PDB entry 3SFY | X-ray diffraction, 2.10 A resolution | chains A and B

# Chain A
Name: Cryptococcus neoformans protein farnesyltransferase alpha subunit
Organism: Cryptococcus neoformans
Chain sequence (349 residues; each row starts with the number of its first residue; numbers below 1 keep their minus sign (Met-12 is residue -12)):
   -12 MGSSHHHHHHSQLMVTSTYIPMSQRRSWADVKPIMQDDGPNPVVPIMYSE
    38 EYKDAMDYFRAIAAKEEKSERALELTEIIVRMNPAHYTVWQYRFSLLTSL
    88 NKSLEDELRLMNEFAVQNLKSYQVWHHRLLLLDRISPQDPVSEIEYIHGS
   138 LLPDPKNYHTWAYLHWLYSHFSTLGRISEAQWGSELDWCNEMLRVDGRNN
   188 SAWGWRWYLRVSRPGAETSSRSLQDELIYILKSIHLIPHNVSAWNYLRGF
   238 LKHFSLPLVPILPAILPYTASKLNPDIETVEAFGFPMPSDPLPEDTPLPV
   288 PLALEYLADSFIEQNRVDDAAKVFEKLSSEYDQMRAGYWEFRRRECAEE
Disordered / not traced: -12 to 4, 258-271, 277, 335-336
Residues lining bound ligands:
  - 3FX ((2R)-3-(cyclohexylamino)-2-hydroxypropane-1-sulfonic acid): Phe46, Arg47, Ala50, Ala51, Thr75
  - 3FY (N-(2-{(4-bromophenyl)[(1-methyl-1H-imidazol-5-yl)methyl]amino}ethyl)-1-methyl-N-(2-methylbenzyl)-1H-imidazole-4-sulfonamide): Lys107, Ser108, Tyr109, His146
  - fpp analog (FII; [(3,7,11-trimethyl-dodeca-2,6,10-trienyloxycarbamoyl)-methyl]-phosphonic acid): Tyr109, Tyr145, His146

# Chain B
Name: Cryptococcus neoformans protein farnesyltransferase beta subunit
Organism: Cryptococcus neoformans
Chain sequence (520 residues; row label = number of the first residue in the row):
     1 MATEFTPSVYSLVSKPLPSNSRPSATLDEQAETEDLISQLFDLTADPNAL
    51 VSEHGKRYSGLRKQEHTQFLASSFFQLPGKFVSLDASRPWLVFWTVHSLD
   101 LLGVALDQGTKDRVVSTLLHFLSPKGGFGGGPANSQIPHLLPTYASVCSL
   151 AIAGNDSSTGGWKDLAAARQSIYEFFMRCKRPDGGFVVCEGGEVDVRGTY
   201 CLLVVATLLDIITPELLHNVDKFVSACQTYEGGFACASFPFPSVVPSTSA
   251 FPTSEPSCRVSMAEAHGGYTSCSLNSHFLLTSVPLPSFPLSIDANAALRW
   301 TVLQQGEPIEGGGFRGRTNKLVDGCYSWWVGGGAPVAEELVRREKSRKVK
   351 KSRIEVFEEEKEGDWEDVPPIPPIFNRVALQEFTLVAAQQDPGSTGGLRD
   401 KPGKRPDQYHTCNNLSGLSIAQHKMSHSPSTVSSNRLKFDASKGLPAVKP
   451 VAPGGGWKNEDERQNARREIWANALGWIEEEGGEIIVGGKDNRINTTTPV
   501 FNILGLRLKPFINYFYCQEN
Disordered / not traced: 1, 73-75, 243-254, 350-370, 520
Metal / ion sites: Zn2+: Asp323, Cys325, His410 (together with 3FY)
Residues lining bound ligands:
  - 3FX ((2R)-3-(cyclohexylamino)-2-hydroxypropane-1-sulfonic acid), molecule 1: Tyr58, Gly489, Lys490, Asp491
  - 3FX, molecule 2: Arg62, Lys63, Gln64, Glu65
  - 3FX, molecule 3: Ser123, Pro124, Lys125, Ala133, Asn134, Ser135, Gln136, Ile137
  - 3FY (N-(2-{(4-bromophenyl)[(1-methyl-1H-imidazol-5-yl)methyl]amino}ethyl)-1-methyl-N-(2-methylbenzyl)-1H-imidazole-4-sulfonamide): Leu84, Ser87, Trp90, Trp94, Asp323, Cys325, Asp407, Gln408, Tyr409, His410
  - fpp analog (FII; [(3,7,11-trimethyl-dodeca-2,6,10-trienyloxycarbamoyl)-methyl]-phosphonic acid): Trp90, Leu141, Arg197, Tyr200, Cys201, His266, Gly268, Tyr269, Cys272, Arg317, Lys320, Tyr326, Trp329, Tyr409

# Interface between chain A and chain B
Contacting residue pairs - 165 pairs, chain A then chain B:
  Ile21(A) - Asn134(B)
  Met22(A) - Asn134(B)  hydrogen bond (backbone-side chain)
  Gln23(A) - Arg88(B)
  Gln23(A) - Pro132(B)
  Asp24(A) - His120(B)
  Asp24(A) - Pro132(B)
  Asp24(A) - Asn134(B)  hydrogen bond (backbone-side chain)
  Asp25(A) - Arg88(B)  salt bridge
  Asp25(A) - His120(B)
  Asp25(A) - Pro132(B)
  Gly26(A) - His120(B)
  Asn28(A) - Arg113(B)  hydrogen bond (backbone-side chain)
  Pro29(A) - Arg88(B)
  Pro29(A) - Arg113(B)  hydrogen bond (backbone-side chain)
  Pro29(A) - Thr117(B)
  Val30(A) - Arg88(B)  hydrogen bond (backbone-side chain)
  Val30(A) - Val92(B)  hydrophobic
  Val30(A) - Arg113(B)
  Val30(A) - Val114(B)  hydrophobic
  Val30(A) - Thr117(B)  hydrogen bond (backbone-side chain)
  Val31(A) - Arg88(B)  hydrogen bond (backbone-side chain)
  Val31(A) - Leu91(B)  hydrophobic
  Val31(A) - Val92(B)  hydrophobic
  Pro32(A) - Gln76(B)
  Pro32(A) - Leu77(B)  hydrogen bond (backbone-backbone)
  Pro32(A) - Arg88(B)
  Ile33(A) - Leu77(B)
  Ile33(A) - Pro78(B)
  Ile33(A) - Phe81(B)
  Ile33(A) - Val82(B)
  Ile33(A) - Asp85(B)
  Ile33(A) - Arg88(B)
  Met34(A) - Gln76(B)
  Met34(A) - Leu77(B)  hydrogen bond (backbone-backbone)
  Met34(A) - Gly79(B)
  Tyr35(A) - Asp85(B)  hydrogen bond
  Tyr39(A) - Val82(B)
  Tyr39(A) - Asp85(B)  hydrogen bond
  Arg47(A) - Asn134(B)
  Arg47(A) - Ser135(B)  hydrogen bond
  Asn70(A) - Val82(B)  hydrogen bond (side chain-backbone)
  Asn70(A) - Ser83(B)
  Asn70(A) - Asp85(B)
  Ala72(A) - Ser83(B)
  Ala72(A) - Ala86(B)
  His73(A) - Gln136(B)
  Tyr74(A) - Ala86(B)
  Tyr74(A) - Gly129(B)
  Tyr74(A) - Gly130(B)  hydrogen bond (side chain-backbone)
  Tyr74(A) - Gln136(B)
  Tyr74(A) - Ile137(B)  hydrogen bond (side chain-backbone)
  Tyr74(A) - His139(B)
  Tyr74(A) - Cys189(B)  hydrophobic
  Thr75(A) - Ser135(B)
  Thr75(A) - Gln136(B)
  Thr75(A) - Ile137(B)  hydrogen bond (side chain-backbone)
  Gln78(A) - Ile137(B)
  Gln78(A) - Glu190(B)
  Tyr109(A) - Glu193(B)
  Tyr109(A) - Arg197(B)  hydrogen bond
  Tyr109(A) - Tyr269(B)  hydrogen bond
  His113(A) - Gly191(B)  hydrogen bond (side chain-backbone)
  His113(A) - Gly192(B)  hydrogen bond (side chain-backbone)
  His113(A) - Glu193(B)
  Leu117(A) - Gly191(B)
  Lys143(A) - Thr26(B)  hydrogen bond
  Lys143(A) - Arg317(B)  hydrogen bond (backbone-side chain)
  Lys143(A) - Asn319(B)  hydrogen bond (side chain-backbone)
  Lys143(A) - Lys320(B)
  Tyr145(A) - Ala235(B)
  Tyr145(A) - Cys236(B)  hydrogen bond (side chain-backbone)
  Tyr145(A) - Ala263(B)
  Tyr145(A) - Glu264(B)  hydrogen bond (side chain-backbone)
  Tyr145(A) - His266(B)
  Tyr145(A) - Tyr269(B)  hydrophobic
  Tyr145(A) - Arg317(B)
  His146(A) - Tyr269(B)
  Ala149(A) - Cys236(B)  hydrophobic
  Ala149(A) - Met262(B)
  His152(A) - Met262(B)  hydrogen bond (side chain-backbone)
  Trp153(A) - Met262(B)  hydrophobic
  Ser156(A) - Phe239(B)
  Ser156(A) - Phe241(B)
  Ser156(A) - Met262(B)
  His157(A) - Phe239(B)
  Ser159(A) - Phe241(B)
  Thr160(A) - Phe239(B)
  Thr160(A) - Phe241(B)
  Thr160(A) - Pro242(B)
  Asp183(A) - Ser24(B)  hydrogen bond
  Asp183(A) - Ala25(B)
  Asp183(A) - Thr26(B)  hydrogen bond
  Arg185(A) - Ser19(B)  hydrogen bond (side chain-backbone)
  Arg185(A) - Arg22(B)  hydrogen bond (side chain-backbone)
  Arg185(A) - Pro23(B)
  Arg185(A) - Ser24(B)  hydrogen bond
  Arg185(A) - Thr26(B)
  Arg185(A) - Leu27(B)
  Arg185(A) - Asn319(B)
  Asn187(A) - Glu231(B)
  Asn187(A) - Glu264(B)
  Asn187(A) - Thr318(B)
  Ser188(A) - Glu264(B)  hydrogen bond
  Ser188(A) - Arg317(B)  hydrogen bond
  Trp190(A) - Tyr230(B)
  Gly191(A) - Tyr230(B)
  Trp194(A) - Tyr230(B)  hydrophobic
  Tyr195(A) - Val260(B)  hydrophobic
  Ser199(A) - Val260(B)
  Pro201(A) - Phe241(B)
  Leu223(A) - Arg22(B)
  Ile224(A) - Asn20(B)
  Ile224(A) - Arg22(B)
  Pro225(A) - Asn20(B)
  His226(A) - Pro18(B)
  His226(A) - Asn20(B)  hydrogen bond
  Asn227(A) - Asn319(B)
  Val228(A) - Thr318(B)
  Ser229(A) - Thr318(B)
  Ser229(A) - Asn319(B)  hydrogen bond
  Asn232(A) - Tyr230(B)
  Asn232(A) - Glu231(B)  hydrogen bond
  Asn232(A) - Arg299(B)  hydrogen bond
  Asn232(A) - Thr318(B)
  Tyr233(A) - Tyr230(B)  hydrophobic
  Gly236(A) - Tyr230(B)
  Lys239(A) - Asp293(B)  salt bridge
  Lys239(A) - Ala296(B)
  Pro280(A) - Asn20(B)
  Glu281(A) - Asn20(B)
  Glu281(A) - Ser21(B)  hydrogen bond (backbone-side chain)
  Asp282(A) - Pro18(B)
  Asp282(A) - Ser19(B)  hydrogen bond
  Asp282(A) - Asn20(B)  hydrogen bond (backbone-backbone)
  Thr283(A) - Asn20(B)  hydrogen bond
  Pro284(A) - Pro18(B)
  Glu292(A) - Arg299(B)  salt bridge
  Ser315(A) - Phe5(B)
  Gln320(A) - Pro7(B)
  Gln320(A) - Leu12(B)
  Met321(A) - Gln305(B)
  Met321(A) - Gly306(B)
  Met321(A) - Glu307(B)
  Met321(A) - Pro308(B)
  Met321(A) - Gly312(B)
  Met321(A) - Asn376(B)
  Met321(A) - Ala379(B)  hydrophobic
  Arg322(A) - Val302(B)  hydrogen bond (side chain-backbone)
  Arg322(A) - Leu303(B)
  Arg322(A) - Gln305(B)  hydrogen bond (side chain-backbone)
  Arg322(A) - Glu307(B)  salt bridge
  Ala323(A) - Phe5(B)
  Gly324(A) - Phe5(B)  hydrogen bond (backbone-backbone)
  Gly324(A) - Pro372(B)
  Gly324(A) - Pro373(B)
  Tyr325(A) - Arg299(B)
  Tyr325(A) - Val302(B)  hydrophobic
  Tyr325(A) - Pro373(B)
  Tyr325(A) - Ile374(B)
  Glu327(A) - Phe5(B)
  Glu327(A) - Pro372(B)
  Phe328(A) - Ile374(B)  hydrophobic
  Arg331(A) - Ile371(B)
  Arg331(A) - Pro372(B)
  Glu332(A) - Lys345(B)  salt bridge
Also at the interface, not in a pair above, chain A (83 interface residues in all): Met43, Phe46, Met69, Gln110, Trp148, Val182, Asn186, Arg235, Leu289, Asp319
Also at the interface, not in a pair above, chain B (87 interface residues in all): Val9, Leu84, Phe121, Pro138, Pro142, Asp195, Cys258, Ser261, Leu298, Val341

# Overview
Chain A and chain B form an interface of 83 and 87 residues respectively, with 44 hydrogen bonds and 5 salt
bridges. Among the polar pairs are Asp25(A)-Arg88(B), Lys239(A)-Asp293(B) and Glu292(A)-Arg299(B).
Chain A is Cryptococcus neoformans protein farnesyltransferase alpha subunit and chain B is Cryptococcus
neoformans protein farnesyltransferase beta subunit, both from Cryptococcus neoformans; the structure,
Cryptococcus neoformans protein farnesyltransferase in complex with FPT-II and ethylenediamine inhibitor 2,
was determined by X-ray diffraction (same publication as 3Q73, 3Q75, 3Q78, 3Q79, 3Q7A, 3Q7F and 3SFX).
